Entry 5UWH (X-ray diffraction, 2.26 A resolution); this record covers chains C and D of the 4 polymer chains in the assembly.

== Chain C ==
Protein: Exportin-1
Organism: Saccharomyces cerevisiae
Reference sequence: P30822 (XPO1_YEAST); numbering as in UniProt; present here: 1-376, 414-1058
Chain sequence (1024 residues; numbered -2 to 1058; 37 numbers in that range are skipped by the numbering (no residue carries them; nothing is unmodelled there); the number before each row is that of its first residue; numbers below 1 keep their minus sign (Gly-2 is residue -2)):
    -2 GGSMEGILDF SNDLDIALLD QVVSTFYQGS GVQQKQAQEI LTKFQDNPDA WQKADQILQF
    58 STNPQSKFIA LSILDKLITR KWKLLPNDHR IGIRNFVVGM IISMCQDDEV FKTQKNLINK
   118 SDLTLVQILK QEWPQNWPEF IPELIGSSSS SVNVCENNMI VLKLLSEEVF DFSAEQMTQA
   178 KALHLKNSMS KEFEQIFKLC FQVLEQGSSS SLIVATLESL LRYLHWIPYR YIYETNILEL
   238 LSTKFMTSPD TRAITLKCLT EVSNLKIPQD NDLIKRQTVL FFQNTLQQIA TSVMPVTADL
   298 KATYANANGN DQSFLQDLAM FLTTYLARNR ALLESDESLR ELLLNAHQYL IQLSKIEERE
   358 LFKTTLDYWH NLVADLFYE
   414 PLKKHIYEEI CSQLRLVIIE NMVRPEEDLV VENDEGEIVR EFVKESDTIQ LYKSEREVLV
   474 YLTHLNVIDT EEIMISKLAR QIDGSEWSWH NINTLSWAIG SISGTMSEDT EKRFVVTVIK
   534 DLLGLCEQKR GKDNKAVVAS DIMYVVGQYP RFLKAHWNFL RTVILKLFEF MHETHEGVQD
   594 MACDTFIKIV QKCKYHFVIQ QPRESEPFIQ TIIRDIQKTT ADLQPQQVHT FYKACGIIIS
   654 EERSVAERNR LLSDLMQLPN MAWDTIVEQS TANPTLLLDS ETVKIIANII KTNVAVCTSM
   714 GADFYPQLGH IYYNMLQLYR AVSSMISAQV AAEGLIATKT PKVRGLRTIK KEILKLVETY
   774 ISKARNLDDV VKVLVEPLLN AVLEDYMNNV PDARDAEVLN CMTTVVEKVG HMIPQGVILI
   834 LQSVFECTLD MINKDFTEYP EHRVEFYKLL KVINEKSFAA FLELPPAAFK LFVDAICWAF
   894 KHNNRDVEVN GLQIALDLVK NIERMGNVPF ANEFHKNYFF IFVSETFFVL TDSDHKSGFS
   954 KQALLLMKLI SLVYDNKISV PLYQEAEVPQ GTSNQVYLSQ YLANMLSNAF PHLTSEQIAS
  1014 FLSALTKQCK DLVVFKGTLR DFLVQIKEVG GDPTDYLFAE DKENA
Disordered / not traced: -2, 442-456, 1054-1058
Sequence notes: expression tag (-2 to 0); conflict Asp441 (Val in P30822), Gly537 (Asp in P30822), Cys539 (Thr in P30822), Glu540 (Val in P30822), Gln541 (Lys in P30822), Cys1022 (Tyr in P30822)

== Chain D ==
Protein: Paxillin
Organism: Homo sapiens
Chain sequence (22 residues; row label = number of the first residue in the row):
   260 GGSYRELDEL MASLSDFKFM AQ
Disordered / not traced: 260-264, 279-281

== How chain C and chain D interact ==
Contacting residue pairs (26):
  Val529(C) with Glu265(D); Leu269(D), hydrophobic
  Ile532(C) with Leu269(D), hydrophobic
  Lys533(C) with Glu265(D), hydrogen bond (side chain-backbone); Glu268(D), salt bridge; Leu269(D)
  Leu536(C) with Leu269(D), hydrophobic; Ser272(D); Leu273(D); Phe276(D), hydrophobic
  Cys539(C) with Phe276(D), hydrophobic
  Lys548(C) with Lys277(D), hydrogen bond (side chain-backbone)
  Phe565(C) with Leu266(D), hydrophobic
  His569(C) with Leu266(D)
  Asn571(C) with Met270(D)
  Phe572(C) with Leu269(D), hydrophobic; Met270(D), hydrophobic
  Thr575(C) with Met270(D); Ser274(D)
  Lys579(C) with Leu273(D), hydrogen bond (side chain-backbone); Ser274(D), hydrogen bond (side chain-backbone); Phe276(D), hydrogen bond (side chain-backbone); Lys277(D)
  Glu582(C) with Lys277(D)
  Phe583(C) with Phe278(D), hydrophobic
  Glu586(C) with Phe278(D)
Other interface residues (no listed pair), chain C (19 interface residues in all): Ala552, Ile555, Val576, Val591
Other interface residues (no listed pair), chain D (12 interface residues in all): Asp275
Interface features reported in the paper:
  - interface residues, chain C: Lys579(C)

== In short ==
The interface between chain C and chain D involves 19 residues on one side and 12 on the other; the contacts
include 5 hydrogen bonds and 1 salt bridge. Polar pairs include Lys533(C)-Glu268(D), Lys533(C)-Glu265(D) and
Lys548(C)-Lys277(D). From the paper: the interface residue Lys579(C).
Here chain C is Exportin-1 (Saccharomyces cerevisiae) and chain D is Paxillin (Homo sapiens). Entry 5UWH
(Crystal Structure of Paxillin NES Peptide in complex with CRM1-Ran-RanBP1) was determined by X-ray
diffraction, deposited together with 5UWI, 5UWJ, 5UWO, 5UWP, 5UWQ, 5UWR and 4 further entries.
